Entry 7LXT (electron microscopy, 3.40 A resolution); this record covers chains D and E of the 28 polymer chains in the assembly.

[Chain D]
Molecule: 20S proteasome alpha-4 subunit
From: Plasmodium falciparum (isolate 3D7)
Notes: EC 3.4.25.1
UniProt: Q8IDG2 (Q8IDG2_PLAF7); numbering as in UniProt (aligned over 1-241)
Chain sequence (241 residues; each row starts with the number of its first residue):
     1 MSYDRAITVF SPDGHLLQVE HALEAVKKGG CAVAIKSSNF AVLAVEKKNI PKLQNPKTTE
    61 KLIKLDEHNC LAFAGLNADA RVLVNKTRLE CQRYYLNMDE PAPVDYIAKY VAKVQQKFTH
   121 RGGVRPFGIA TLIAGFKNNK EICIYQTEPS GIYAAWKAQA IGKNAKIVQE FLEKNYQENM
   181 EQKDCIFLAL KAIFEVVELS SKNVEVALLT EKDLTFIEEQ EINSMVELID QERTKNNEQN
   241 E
Not modelled in the structure: 1, 235-241

[Chain E]
Molecule: 20S proteasome alpha-5 subunit
From: Plasmodium falciparum (isolate 3D7)
Notes: EC 3.4.25.1
UniProt: Q8IBI3 (Q8IBI3_PLAF7); residues 1-256 here = UniProt positions 1-256
Chain sequence (256 residues; numbered 1 to 256; the number before each row is that of its first residue):
     1 MFSTRSEYDR GVNTFSPEGR LFQVEYALGA IKLGSTAVGI CVNDGVILAS ERRISSTLIE
    61 KDSVEKLLSI DDHIGCAMSG LMADARTLID YARVECNHYK FIYNENINIK SCVELISELA
   121 LDFSNLSDSK RKKIMSRPFG VALLIGGVDK NGPCLWYTEP SGTNTRFSAA SIGSAQEGAE
   181 LLLQENYKKD MTFEQAEILA LTVLRQVMED KLSTSNVEIC AIKKSDQTFY KYNTDDISRI
   241 IDVLPSPVYP TIDMTA
Not modelled in the structure: 1-7, 127-133, 248-256

[Interface between chain D and chain E]
Pairs across the interface - 44 pairs, chain D then chain E:
  Ala6(D) - Val12(E)  hydrophobic
  Ala6(D) - Ser136(E)  hydrogen bond (backbone-side chain)
  Thr8(D) - Arg137(E)
  Val9(D) - Val12(E)  hydrophobic
  Phe10(D) - Gln23(E)  hydrogen bond (backbone-side chain)
  Phe10(D) - Tyr26(E)  hydrophobic
  Phe10(D) - Ala27(E)  hydrophobic
  Phe10(D) - Leu81(E)  hydrophobic
  Phe10(D) - Arg137(E)
  Phe10(D) - Pro138(E)
  Ser11(D) - Tyr26(E)
  Pro12(D) - Tyr26(E)  hydrophobic
  Gly14(D) - Tyr26(E)
  Gly14(D) - Ala30(E)
  Leu16(D) - Arg137(E)
  Lys36(D) - Glu60(E)  salt bridge
  Gln116(D) - Ala83(E)
  Gln116(D) - Asp84(E)  hydrogen bond
  Gln116(D) - Thr87(E)
  Thr119(D) - Arg137(E)  hydrogen bond (backbone-side chain)
  His120(D) - Asp84(E)  salt bridge
  His120(D) - Met135(E)
  His120(D) - Ser136(E)
  His120(D) - Arg137(E)
  His120(D) - Phe139(E)
  Arg121(D) - Ile134(E)
  Ser150(D) - Ala83(E)
  Gly151(D) - Ala83(E)
  Ile152(D) - Ala83(E)  hydrophobic
  Ala154(D) - Ile59(E)  hydrophobic
  Ala154(D) - Ser63(E)
  Ala155(D) - Ile59(E)
  Ala155(D) - Glu60(E)
  Ala155(D) - Ser63(E)  hydrogen bond (backbone-side chain)
  Trp156(D) - Leu58(E)  hydrophobic
  Trp156(D) - Ile59(E)
  Lys157(D) - Leu58(E)  hydrogen bond (backbone-backbone)
  Lys157(D) - Glu60(E)
  Ala158(D) - Leu58(E)
  Gln169(D) - Leu58(E)
  Leu172(D) - Leu58(E)
  Glu173(D) - Ser56(E)  hydrogen bond
  Glu173(D) - Thr57(E)
  Glu173(D) - Leu58(E)
Other interface residues (no listed pair), chain D (28 interface residues in all): Arg5, Gly122, Tyr145, Tyr153
Other interface residues (no listed pair), chain E (24 interface residues in all): Ser55, Arg86, Gly140

[Summary]
The interface between chain D and chain E involves 28 residues on one side and 24 on the other, with 7
hydrogen bonds and 2 salt bridges. Among the polar pairs are Lys36(D)-Glu60(E), His120(D)-Asp84(E) and
Ala6(D)-Ser136(E).
Here chain D is 20S proteasome alpha-4 subunit and chain E is 20S proteasome alpha-5 subunit, both from
Plasmodium falciparum (isolate 3D7). Entry 7LXT (Structure of Plasmodium falciparum 20S proteasome with bound
bortezomib) was determined by electron microscopy, deposited together with 7LXU.
